Entry 5YR4 (X-ray diffraction, 1.82 A resolution); this record covers chain A.

== Chain A ==
Protein: Methionine aminopeptidase 1
Source organism: Homo sapiens
Notes: EC 3.4.11.18
UniProt: P53582 (MAP11_HUMAN); residues 90-393 here correspond to UniProt positions 81-384 (UniProt number = residue number - 9)
Amino-acid sequence (304 residues; row label = number of the first residue in the row):
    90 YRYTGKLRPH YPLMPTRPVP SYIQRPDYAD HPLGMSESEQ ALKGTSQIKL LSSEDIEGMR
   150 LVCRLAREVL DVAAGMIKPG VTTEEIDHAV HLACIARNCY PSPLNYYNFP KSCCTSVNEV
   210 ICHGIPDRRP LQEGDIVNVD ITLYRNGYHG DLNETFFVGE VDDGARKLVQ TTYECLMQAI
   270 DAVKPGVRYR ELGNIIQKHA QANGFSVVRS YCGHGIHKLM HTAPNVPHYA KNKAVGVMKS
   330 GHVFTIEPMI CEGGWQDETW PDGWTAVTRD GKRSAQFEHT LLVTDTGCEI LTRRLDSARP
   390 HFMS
Construct notes: engineered mutation M309 (Phe300 in P53582)
UniProt features mapped onto this chain:
  - binding site (a protein): H212, H310
  - binding site (Zn(2+)): D229, D240, H303, E336, E367

== Overview ==
UniProt lists protein-binding residues H212 and H310 and 5 Zn2+-binding residues.
Chain A is Methionine aminopeptidase 1 (Homo sapiens); the structure, Human methionine aminopeptidase type 1b
(F309M mutant) in complex with TNP470, was determined by X-ray diffraction together with 5YR5, 5YR6 and 5YKP
from the same study.
